PDB entry 7KD9 | X-ray diffraction, 1.94 A resolution | chains A and D of the 3 polymer chains in the assembly

Chain A (and D):
Protein: Gallate decarboxylase
From: Blastobotrys adeninivorans
Notes: chain D of this document is another copy of the same molecule, construct and numbering; everything in this record applies to it too
UniProtKB: A0A060TAG5 (A0A060TAG5_BLAAD); residues 1-231 here = UniProt positions 1-231
Amino-acid sequence (231 residues; numbered 1 to 231; the number before each row is that of its first residue):
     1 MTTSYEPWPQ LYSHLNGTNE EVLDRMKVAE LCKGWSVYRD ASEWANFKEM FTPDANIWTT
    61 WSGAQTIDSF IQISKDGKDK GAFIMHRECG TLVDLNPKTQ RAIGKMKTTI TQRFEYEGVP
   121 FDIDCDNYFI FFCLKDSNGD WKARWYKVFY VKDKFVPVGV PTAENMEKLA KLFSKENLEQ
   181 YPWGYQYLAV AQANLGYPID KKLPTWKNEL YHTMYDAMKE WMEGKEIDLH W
Metal / ion sites: K+: Glu-88 (shared with 1 residue of chain B; Glu-88(D) of chain D)
From the paper describing this entry:
  - K+ coordination: Glu-88
  - self-association interface (contacts with another copy of this molecule); pairs are residue here / residue on that copy: Arg-87/Asp-126 (salt bridge)
  - contacts within the chain: Arg-87/Asp-124 (salt bridge)
  - catalytic residues: Trp-35, Asp-40, Trp-61, His-86 (proposed by the authors, not directly observed)
  - mutagenesis - W35A, D40N, H86A, E88A: abolished catalytic activity
  - specificity-determining residues: Tyr-146 (proposed by the authors, not directly observed)

How chain A and chain D interact:
Pairs across the interface (74; chain A residue first):
  Ser-4(A) / Lys-78(D)  hydrogen bond (backbone-side chain)
  Tyr-5(A) / Trp-44(D)
  Glu-6(A) / Ser-42(D)
  Glu-6(A) / Glu-43(D)
  Glu-6(A) / Trp-44(D)  hydrogen bond (side chain-backbone)
  Glu-6(A) / Ala-45(D)  hydrogen bond (side chain-backbone)
  Pro-7(A) / Ala-41(D)
  Pro-7(A) / Ser-42(D)
  Trp-8(A) / Glu-43(D)
  Trp-8(A) / Asn-46(D)
  Leu-11(A) / Ala-45(D)
  Leu-11(A) / Asn-46(D)
  Leu-11(A) / Glu-49(D)
  His-14(A) / Tyr-38(D)  hydrogen bond
  His-14(A) / Asn-46(D)  hydrogen bond
  His-14(A) / Glu-49(D)  salt bridge
  Leu-15(A) / Glu-30(D)
  Leu-15(A) / Leu-31(D)
  Asn-16(A) / Lys-27(D)
  Asn-16(A) / Asp-140(D)
  Asn-16(A) / Trp-141(D)  hydrogen bond (side chain-backbone)
  Asn-19(A) / Glu-20(D)  hydrogen bond
  Asn-19(A) / Leu-23(D)
  Val-22(A) / Leu-23(D)  hydrophobic
  Val-22(A) / Lys-27(D)
  Arg-25(A) / Glu-30(D)  salt bridge
  Met-26(A) / Met-26(D)  hydrophobic
  Met-26(A) / Glu-30(D)
  Glu-88(A) / Glu-88(D)
  Cys-89(A) / Arg-87(D)
  Cys-89(A) / Glu-88(D)  hydrogen bond (backbone-backbone)
  Gly-90(A) / Val-37(D)
  Gly-90(A) / Glu-88(D)
  Leu-92(A) / Glu-30(D)
  Leu-92(A) / Lys-33(D)
  Leu-92(A) / Gly-34(D)
  Leu-92(A) / Tyr-38(D)
  Asp-94(A) / Asn-46(D)
  Lys-105(A) / Glu-43(D)  salt bridge
  Lys-105(A) / Asn-46(D)
  Lys-107(A) / Ser-36(D)  hydrogen bond (side chain-backbone)
  Lys-107(A) / Val-37(D)
  Lys-107(A) / Asp-40(D)  salt bridge
  Lys-107(A) / His-86(D)
  Thr-109(A) / Arg-87(D)  hydrogen bond
  Asp-126(A) / Arg-87(D)  salt bridge
  Tyr-128(A) / Ser-36(D)  hydrogen bond (side chain-backbone)
  Tyr-128(A) / Val-37(D)  hydrogen bond (side chain-backbone)
  Tyr-128(A) / Asp-40(D)
  Tyr-128(A) / Ala-41(D)
  Val-151(A) / Phe-83(D)  hydrophobic
  Val-151(A) / Met-85(D)  hydrophobic
  Lys-152(A) / Thr-111(D)  hydrogen bond
  Lys-152(A) / Arg-113(D)
  Lys-152(A) / Asp-122(D)  salt bridge
  Asp-153(A) / Arg-113(D)  hydrogen bond (backbone-side chain)
  Asp-153(A) / Val-158(D)
  Lys-154(A) / Arg-87(D)
  Lys-154(A) / Val-156(D)
  Lys-154(A) / Val-158(D)
  Phe-155(A) / Pro-157(D)
  Phe-155(A) / Val-158(D)  hydrogen bond (backbone-backbone)
  Phe-155(A) / Val-160(D)  hydrophobic
  Met-166(A) / Val-160(D)
  Met-166(A) / Pro-161(D)
  Met-166(A) / Met-166(D)  hydrophobic
  Leu-169(A) / Val-160(D)  hydrophobic
  Phe-173(A) / Val-160(D)  hydrophobic
  Trp-183(A) / Arg-113(D)
  Tyr-187(A) / Gly-159(D)
  Trp-206(A) / Asp-40(D)
  Trp-206(A) / Ala-41(D)  hydrophobic
  Tyr-215(A) / Ala-41(D)
  Tyr-215(A) / Glu-43(D)  hydrogen bond
Other interface residues (no listed pair), chain A (40 interface residues in all): Leu-23, Lys-33, Thr-91, Ala-170, Tyr-211
Other interface residues (no listed pair), chain D (42 interface residues in all): Met-50, Gln-112, Asp-124, Gly-139, Thr-162

Summary:
The interface between chain A and chain D involves 40 residues on one side and 42 on the other; the contacts
include 16 hydrogen bonds and 6 salt bridges. Among the polar pairs are His-14(A)/Glu-49(D),
Arg-25(A)/Glu-30(D) and Lys-105(A)/Glu-43(D). From the paper: catalytic residues Trp-35(A), Asp-40(A) and
Trp-61(A) among others; W35A, D40N and H86A of chain A, among others, abolish catalytic activity.
Chain A and chain D are both Gallate decarboxylase (Blastobotrys adeninivorans); the structure, Crystal
Structure of Gallic Acid Decarboxylase from Arxula adeninivorans, was determined by X-ray diffraction together
with 7JMR from the same study.
